8JZF - chains i and b of the 25 polymer chains in the assembly; structure by electron microscopy, 2.70 A resolution.

# Chain i
Protein: Photosystem I PsaI
UniProtKB: A0A812IJ75 (A0A812IJ75_9DINO); numbering as in UniProt (aligned over 59-177)
Sequence (119 residues; row label = number of the first residue in the row):
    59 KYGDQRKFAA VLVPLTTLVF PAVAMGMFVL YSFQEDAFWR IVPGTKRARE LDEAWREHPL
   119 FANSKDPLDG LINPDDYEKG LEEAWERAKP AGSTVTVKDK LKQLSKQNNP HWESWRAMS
Ligand contacts:
  - beta-carotene (BCR): T74, T75, L76, F78, P79, M83
  - chlorophyll a (CLA), molecule 1: Q63, F66, A67, L70, V71, T74
  - chlorophyll a (CLA), molecule 2: P72, T75, L76
  - chlorophyll a (CLA), molecule 3: T74, F78, F86, F96, R98, I99
  - chlorophyll a (CLA), molecule 4: F78, A82, M85, F86, Y89
  - chlorophyll a (CLA), molecule 5: A80, M83, G84

# Chain b
Protein: Photosystem I PsaB
Sequence (663 residues; row label = number of the first residue in the row):
    35 GRCASSRYLQ VLGSIHDIEC GFGIDNTLSL NLQIFTAHWG HLTIILIWVS SNLYHIASNA
    95 NYSLWVKNPI PSMPIAHNIW DPHFTNSTST PYSHTIITTI LIAYSGIYNQ LYTSGFNTIN
   155 QIYKTTFTFS CLAVISILLA KIHINTHSEL LHKLASHTSQ IPSFFQLLYF LDVAISSVNI
   215 RFNFHTGILV GLFSIGYTGH LLDITIPASR APLIHTSPSY LTFFGGLKSN TSSLYLTDIA
   275 HHHLAIGIIS ILTGHLYSSF RAALGTYIRD ILYTSHLTHS IKSLHLALSL ILASCTPLTS
   335 TTAQHIYSLT PYFYLSYDHI YSTALYVHHS YITSFLAIAS HAHTAITLVR DWVAPLEQES
   395 SSKQIRIHTH KAAIISHLSW VSLWLGFHTL AVYSHNDTCI AFNSPSKQIL IEASNGQLIQ
   455 QASGKALYGT INSINNYNKS FDSFIHPISP GDLYVHHAIA LGLHITVLIL LKGGLEARGS
   515 KLMPDKMEHS FGFSCDGPGR GGTCDISAWD SFYLATFWML NSNAWISFYF HYKHLTPRQF
   575 SESSTYLESW FRDYLWFNST PLIHGYSTLG ANDLSVQSWS FLLTHLAWAS GFMFLISWRG
   635 YWQELIDIIL YIHLKTPILI NLWNGDIYTP LALSIVQARF IGLVHFSTGL ILTYPPFIIG
   695 ATS
Metal / ion sites: 4Fe-4S cluster Fe: C529, C538 (shared with 2 residues of chain a)
Ligand contacts:
  - beta-carotene (BCR), molecule 1: G74, H75, T77, I78, I171
  - beta-carotene (BCR), molecule 2: I229, I282, I285, L286, H289, L298
  - beta-carotene (BCR), molecule 3: V610, W613, S614, L617, W636, L639, I640, I643
  - beta-carotene (BCR), molecule 4: T650, I652, L653
  - chlorophyll a (CLA), molecule 1: S39, Y42, L43, I640, I643, L644, H647, L653, W657, Y662, P664, L665, L667
  - chlorophyll a (CLA), molecule 2: L43, L617, L620, A621, S624, M627, F628, L667, F674, I675, V678, H679, T682
  - chlorophyll a (CLA), molecule 3: L46, G47, S48, I49, H50, D51, H319, L322, L326, F369, I372, A373, A376, H377, I380, R384, F525, W543, F546, F674, V678, T682, L686
  - chlorophyll a (CLA), molecule 4: I49, H50, I52, Q67, A71, H75, I78
  - chlorophyll a (CLA), molecule 5: H50, I52, I68, A71, H72, H75, L76, I79, L318, H319, A321, L322, I325, L326, C329
  - chlorophyll a (CLA), molecule 6: H50, H75, I78, I79, W82, I366, F369, L370
  - chlorophyll a (CLA), molecule 7: F69, W73, L173, I176, H177, T180, H181, A208, I209
  - chlorophyll a (CLA), molecule 8: F69, H72, W73, L76, A208, I209, S211, I214, R215, F218, H219, I222, L223, V224, F227, L332
  - chlorophyll a (CLA), molecule 9: I78, I81, W82, S84, S85, Y88, H89, N93, H111, N112, W114
  - chlorophyll a (CLA), molecule 10: W82, N86, H89, I90, A110, H111, L135, I136, A137, Y138, S139, I141, V610, Q611, L686
  - chlorophyll a (CLA), molecule 11: W82, N86, Y138, S139, I141, A358, L359, V361, H362, Y365, I366, F369, I685, L686, Y688, P689, I692
  - chlorophyll a (CLA), molecule 12: W82, N86, S139, G140, I141, Q144, L332, T333, T336, I340, Y346, L359, H362, H363, I366, L370
  - chlorophyll a (CLA), molecule 13: H111, N112, I113, W114, D115, P116, H117, F118, L135, S609, V610, W613
  - chlorophyll a (CLA), molecule 14: Q144, T147, S148, L223, V224, F227, S228, Y231, L268, I273, H276, H277, I280, L332, T335, T336, H339, I340, P345, Y346
  - chlorophyll a (CLA), molecule 15: S148, G149, F150, Q155, T159, T162, F227, G230, Y231, G233, H234, D237, I238
  - chlorophyll a (CLA), molecule 16: I169, L172, I176
  - chlorophyll a (CLA), molecule 17: N217, F218, I222, L226, I285, G288, H289, Y291, S293, F294, L298
  - chlorophyll a (CLA), molecule 18: I229, G230, T232, G233, L236, D237, H249, T250, L255, L278
  - chlorophyll a (CLA), molecule 19: P252, L255, T256, F257, H275, L278, A279, I282, I283
  - chlorophyll a (CLA), molecule 20: T256, F257, G259, G260, L268, D272, I273, H275, H276, A279, I280, I283, H339, L343, L461, F475, F478
  - chlorophyll a (CLA), molecule 21: L286, T287, H289, L290, A297, L298, G299, T300
  - chlorophyll a (CLA), molecule 22: L290, T300, D304, I305, T308
  - chlorophyll a (CLA), molecule 23: Y365, T423, L424, Y427, V489, A492, L495, N555, A558, W559, F562, L581, W584, F585, L589, S593, I597, F615, H619, W622, F680, L684, T687, Y688, F691
  - chlorophyll a (CLA), molecule 24: K397, R400, I401, T403, H404, I408, H411, L505
  - chlorophyll a (CLA), molecule 25: A407, H411, W414
  - chlorophyll a (CLA), molecule 26: I408, H411, L412, W414, V415, A494, L497, H498, V501, L505
  - chlorophyll a (CLA), molecule 27: S410, H411, S413, W414, L417, F421
  - chlorophyll a (CLA), molecule 28: S413, S416, L417, G420, F421, L424, L495, I499, L502, I503, L548, F551, W552
  - chlorophyll a (CLA), molecule 29: W414, L417, W418, F421, H422
  - chlorophyll a (CLA), molecule 30: W414, V415, W418, L419, I445, E446, A447, S448, N449, G450, I482, L487, H490, H491, A494, H498
  - chlorophyll a (CLA), molecule 31: L424, S428, D431, L495, F551, W552, N555, W559, L581, F585, L589, W622, F680, L684
  - chlorophyll a (CLA), molecule 32: A425, V426, S428, H429, T432, C433, F436, K441, I443
  - chlorophyll a (CLA), molecule 33: S448, N449, L452
  - chlorophyll a (CLA), molecule 34: F585, L589, W590
  - chlorophyll a (CLA), molecule 35: W613, L616, L617, H619, L620, W622, A623, F626
  - chlorophyll a (CLA), molecule 36: L620, A623, S624, F626, M627, I630, S631, Y635, W636, L639
  - chlorophyll a (CLA), molecule 37: I643, I646, H647, T650, L653
  - chlorophyll a (CLA), molecule 38: Y645, I646, K649, T650, P651
  - chlorophyll a (CLA), molecule 39: T650, P651, I652, L653
  - Diadinoxanthin (DD6; (3S,3'R,5R,6S,7cis)-7',8'-didehydro-5,6-dihydro-5,6-epoxy-beta,beta-carotene-3,3'-diol): L76, I79, W82, V83, F218, I222, L223, L226, F227
  - phylloquinone (PQN): Y42, M627, F628, S631, W632, R633, W636, I640, L665, A666, L667, A672
  - 4Fe-4S cluster (SF4): S528, C529, G531, P532, T537, C538, W632, I669, R673

# How chain i and chain b interact
Residue-residue contacts - 55 pairs, chain i then chain b:
  K59(i) - I131(b)
  Y60(i) - N93(b)
  Y60(i) - A94(b)
  Y60(i) - I109(b)
  Y60(i) - N112(b)  hydrogen bond
  Y60(i) - I131(b)  hydrophobic
  Y60(i) - T132(b)
  Y60(i) - I134(b)
  G61(i) - T132(b)
  Q63(i) - S92(b)
  Q63(i) - N93(b)
  R64(i) - T132(b)
  A67(i) - W114(b)  hydrophobic
  A68(i) - W114(b)  hydrophobic
  V71(i) - W114(b)  hydrophobic
  P72(i) - W114(b)
  F86(i) - Y42(b)  hydrophobic
  S90(i) - Y42(b)  hydrogen bond
  S90(i) - Y662(b)  hydrogen bond (backbone-side chain)
  F91(i) - I661(b)  hydrophobic
  F91(i) - Y662(b)  hydrophobic
  F96(i) - V45(b)  hydrophobic
  W97(i) - F56(b)
  R98(i) - C54(b)
  R98(i) - G55(b)
  R98(i) - F56(b)  hydrogen bond (backbone-backbone)
  R98(i) - G57(b)
  R98(i) - I58(b)
  I99(i) - V45(b)
  I99(i) - S48(b)
  I99(i) - I49(b)  hydrophobic
  I99(i) - F56(b)
  V100(i) - R41(b)
  V100(i) - V45(b)  hydrophobic
  P101(i) - F56(b)  hydrophobic
  D110(i) - F56(b)
  D110(i) - G57(b)
  D110(i) - D59(b)
  W113(i) - G57(b)
  W113(i) - D59(b)
  W113(i) - N60(b)
  W113(i) - S63(b)
  R114(i) - D59(b)  salt bridge
  H116(i) - L185(b)  hydrogen bond (side chain-backbone)
  H116(i) - L188(b)
  L118(i) - L188(b)  hydrophobic
  L118(i) - F198(b)
  L118(i) - L202(b)
  L118(i) - L205(b)  hydrophobic
  F119(i) - N60(b)
  F119(i) - L202(b)  hydrophobic
  F119(i) - L205(b)  hydrophobic
  K123(i) - D59(b)  salt bridge
  I130(i) - F199(b)  hydrophobic
  W173(i) - F56(b)  hydrophobic
Interface residues without a listed pair, chain i (35 interface residues in all): A95, G102, A106, L109, P117, D127, G128, M176
Interface residues without a listed pair, chain b (33 interface residues in all): R36, L62, L201

# In short
35 residues of chain i and 33 residues of chain b are in contact; the contacts include 5 hydrogen bonds and 2
salt bridges. Polar contacts include R114(i)-D59(b), K123(i)-D59(b) and Y60(i)-N112(b). 3 chlorophyll a
molecules are bound between chain i and chain b.
Here chain i is Photosystem I PsaI and chain b is Photosystem I PsaB. Entry 8JZF (PSI-AcpPCI supercomplex from
Symbiodinium) was determined by electron microscopy (same publication as 8JW0 and 8JZE).
